PDB entry 4R8W | X-ray diffraction, 2.79 A resolution | chains A and B of the 4 polymer chains in the assembly

[Chain A]
Protein: Hemagglutinin
Source organism: Influenza A virus (A/Anhui/1-BALF_RG45/2013(H7N9))
UniProtKB: A0A024E3P0 (A0A024E3P0_9INFA); residues 1-321 here correspond to UniProt positions 19-339 (UniProt number = residue number + 18)
Amino-acid sequence (321 residues; row label = number of the first residue in the row):
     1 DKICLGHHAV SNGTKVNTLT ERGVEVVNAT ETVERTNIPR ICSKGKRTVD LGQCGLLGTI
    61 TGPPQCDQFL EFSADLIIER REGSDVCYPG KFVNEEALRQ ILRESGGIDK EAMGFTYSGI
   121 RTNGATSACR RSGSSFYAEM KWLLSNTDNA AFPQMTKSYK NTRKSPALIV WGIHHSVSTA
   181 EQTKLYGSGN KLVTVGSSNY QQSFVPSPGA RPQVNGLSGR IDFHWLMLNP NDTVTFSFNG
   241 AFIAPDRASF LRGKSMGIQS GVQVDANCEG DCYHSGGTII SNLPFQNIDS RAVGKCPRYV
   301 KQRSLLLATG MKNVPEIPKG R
Not modelled in the structure: 317-321
Disulfide bonds: Cys42-Cys268, Cys54-Cys66, Cys87-Cys129, Cys272-Cys296
Glycans and other covalent adducts: N-acetylglucosamine (NAG) linked to Asn28, Asn231

[Chain B]
Protein: Hemagglutinin
Source organism: Influenza A virus (A/Anhui/1-BALF_RG45/2013(H7N9))
UniProtKB: A0A024E3P0 (A0A024E3P0_9INFA); residues 322-498 here correspond to UniProt positions 340-516 (UniProt number = residue number + 18)
Amino-acid sequence (177 residues; each row starts with the number of its first residue):
   322 GLFGAIAGFI ENGWEGLIDG WYGFRHQNAQ GEGTAADYKS TQSAIDQITG KLNRLIEKTN
   382 QQFELIDNEF NEVEKQIGNV INWTRDSITE VWSYNAELLV AMENQHTIDL ADSEMDKLYE
   442 RVKRQLRENA EEDGTGCFEI FHKCDDDCMA SIRNNTYDHS KYREEAMQNR IQIDPVK
Not modelled in the structure: 322, 492-498
Disulfide bonds: Cys465-Cys469
Glycans and other covalent adducts: N-acetylglucosamine (NAG) linked to Asn403

[How chain A and chain B interact]
Residue-residue contacts - 134 pairs, chain A then chain B:
  Asp1(A) with Gln348(B); Asn349(B); Glu460(B); Ile461(B), hydrogen bond (backbone-backbone); Lys464(B), salt bridge; Cys465(B), hydrogen bond (side chain-backbone)
  Lys2(A) with His347(B); Gln348(B), hydrogen bond (backbone-backbone); Phe459(B); Glu460(B)
  Ile3(A) with Arg346(B); Cys458(B); Phe459(B), hydrogen bond (backbone-backbone); Ile461(B), hydrophobic
  Cys4(A) with Phe345(B); Arg346(B), hydrogen bond (backbone-backbone); Gly457(B); Cys458(B), disulfide
  Leu5(A) with Ile331(B); Trp335(B); Gly344(B); Met436(B), hydrophobic; Tyr440(B), hydrophobic; Gly457(B), hydrogen bond (backbone-backbone); Phe459(B), hydrophobic
  Gly6(A) with Trp335(B); Tyr343(B); Gly344(B), hydrogen bond (backbone-backbone); Met436(B)
  His7(A) with Ile327(B), hydrogen bond (side chain-backbone); Ile331(B); Asn333(B); Gly334(B); Trp335(B), hydrogen bond (backbone-backbone); Leu338(B); Trp342(B); Met436(B)
  His8(A) with Trp335(B); Leu338(B); Gly341(B); Trp342(B), hydrogen bond (backbone-backbone)
  Ala9(A) with Gly334(B); Trp335(B), hydrogen bond (backbone-backbone); Glu336(B)
  Ser11(A) with Glu336(B)
  Val16(A) with Asn425(B)
  Asn17(A) with Ala422(B); Asn425(B), hydrogen bond (backbone-side chain)
  Thr18(A) with Ala422(B); Gln426(B), hydrogen bond; Ile429(B)
  Leu19(A) with Ala422(B), hydrophobic; Met423(B); Gln426(B), hydrogen bond (backbone-side chain)
  Thr20(A) with Gln426(B), hydrogen bond (backbone-side chain)
  Val24(A) with Ile429(B), hydrophobic
  Glu79(A) with Phe391(B)
  Arg80(A) with Phe391(B)
  Arg81(A) with Glu390(B); Phe391(B)
  Glu95(A) with Asn392(B), hydrogen bond
  Glu96(A) with Asn389(B), hydrogen bond; Val394(B)
  Gln100(A) with Leu386(B); Ile387(B), hydrogen bond (side chain-backbone)
  Arg103(A) with Leu386(B); Asn389(B)
  Met256(A) with Glu385(B)
  Gln259(A) with Leu386(B); Asn389(B), hydrogen bond; Glu390(B), hydrogen bond (side chain-backbone); Phe391(B)
  Ser275(A) with Glu390(B), hydrogen bond
  Ser281(A) with Lys379(B), hydrogen bond (backbone-side chain)
  Asn282(A) with Ile377(B); Glu378(B)
  Pro284(A) with Leu376(B); Glu378(B)
  Phe285(A) with Ala417(B), hydrophobic
  Ser290(A) with Arg406(B)
  Arg291(A) with Leu386(B); Asp388(B), salt bridge; Glu390(B), salt bridge; Arg406(B)
  Val293(A) with Phe384(B); Glu385(B); Leu386(B), hydrophobic
  Gly294(A) with Gln382(B); Gln383(B); Phe384(B), hydrogen bond (backbone-backbone)
  Lys295(A) with Lys379(B), hydrogen bond (backbone-side chain); Asn381(B); Gln382(B)
  Cys296(A) with Lys379(B); Thr380(B), hydrogen bond (backbone-side chain)
  Arg298(A) with Thr380(B); Trp413(B)
  Tyr299(A) with Thr410(B); Trp413(B)
  Val300(A) with Trp413(B); Ser414(B); Ala417(B), hydrophobic
  Lys301(A) with Glu411(B), salt bridge; Ser414(B), hydrogen bond (backbone-side chain)
  Gln302(A) with Ser414(B), hydrogen bond (side chain-backbone); Glu418(B), hydrogen bond
  Leu305(A) with Ala417(B), hydrophobic; Glu418(B); Val421(B), hydrophobic
  Leu306(A) with Val421(B); Asn425(B), hydrogen bond (backbone-side chain)
  Leu307(A) with Leu373(B), hydrophobic; Leu376(B), hydrophobic; Glu424(B); Asn425(B)
  Ala308(A) with Asn425(B), hydrogen bond (backbone-side chain); Thr428(B)
  Thr309(A) with Trp342(B); Ile369(B); Leu373(B)
  Gly310(A) with Thr428(B)
  Met311(A) with Ile327(B), hydrophobic; Trp342(B); Tyr343(B), hydrophobic; Ala432(B), hydrophobic
  Val314(A) with Ala328(B), hydrophobic; Glu332(B); Asn333(B); Gly334(B), hydrogen bond (backbone-backbone)
  Pro315(A) with Asn333(B); Glu336(B)
  Glu316(A) with Gly334(B); Trp335(B); Glu336(B), hydrogen bond (backbone-side chain)
Other interface residues (no listed pair), chain A (60 interface residues in all): Val10, Val26, Thr32, Arg99, Gly257, Ser260, Leu283, Pro297, Lys312
Other interface residues (no listed pair), chain B (68 interface residues in all): Ala350, Leu419, Leu420, Leu439, Met470
Inter-chain disulfides: Cys4(A)-Cys458(B)

[Summary]
60 residues of chain A and 68 residues of chain B are in contact, with 1 disulfide bond, 32 hydrogen bonds and
4 salt bridges. Polar pairs include Asp1(A)-Lys464(B), Arg291(A)-Asp388(B) and Arg291(A)-Glu390(B).
N-acetylglucosamine is covalently linked to Asn28(A) and Asn231(A). Covalently linked N-acetylglucosamine: at
Asn403(B).
Chain A is Hemagglutinin and chain B is Hemagglutinin, both from Influenza A virus
(A/Anhui/1-BALF_RG45/2013(H7N9)); the structure, Crystal structure of H7 hemagglutinin from A/Anhui/1/2013 in
complex with a neutralizing antibody CT149, was determined by X-ray diffraction.
